8PR1 - chains K and L of the 12 polymer chains in the assembly; structure by electron microscopy, 8.20 A resolution (very low resolution: no residue pairs are listed; an interface is given only as per-side residue counts).

Chain K (and L):
Molecule: Dynein light chain Tctex-type 1
From: Homo sapiens
Notes: chain L of this document is another copy of the same molecule, construct and numbering; everything in this record applies to it too
UniProt: P63172 (DYLT1_HUMAN); residue numbers follow UniProt; this construct covers 1-113
Sequence (113 residues; row label = number of the first residue in the row):
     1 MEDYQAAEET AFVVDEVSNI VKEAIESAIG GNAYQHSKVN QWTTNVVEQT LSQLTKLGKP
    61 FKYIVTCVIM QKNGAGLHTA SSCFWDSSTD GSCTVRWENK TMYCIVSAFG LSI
Swiss-Prot annotation at these positions:
  - modified residue: Met1 (N-acetylmethionine)

Chain K / chain L interface:
At this resolution (8 A) residue pairs are not listed: 20 residues of chain K and 20 of chain L lie at the interface.

Overview:
The chain K/chain L interface involves 20 residues from each chain.
Both chains are Dynein light chain Tctex-type 1 (Homo sapiens). Entry 8PR1 (Cytoplasmic dynein-B heavy chain
bound to IC-LC tower) was determined by electron microscopy together with 8PQW, 8PQY, 8PQZ, 8PR0, 8PR2, 8PR3
and 8PR4 from the same study.
